3HM1 - chains A and B of the 4 polymer chains in the assembly; structure by X-ray diffraction, 2.33 A resolution.

== Chain A (and B) ==
Protein: Estrogen receptor
From: Homo sapiens
Notes: chain B of this document is another copy of the same molecule, construct and numbering; everything in this record applies to it too
UniProt: P03372 (ESR1_HUMAN); numbering as in UniProt (aligned over 298-550)
Chain sequence (253 residues; numbered 298 to 550; the number before each row is that of its first residue):
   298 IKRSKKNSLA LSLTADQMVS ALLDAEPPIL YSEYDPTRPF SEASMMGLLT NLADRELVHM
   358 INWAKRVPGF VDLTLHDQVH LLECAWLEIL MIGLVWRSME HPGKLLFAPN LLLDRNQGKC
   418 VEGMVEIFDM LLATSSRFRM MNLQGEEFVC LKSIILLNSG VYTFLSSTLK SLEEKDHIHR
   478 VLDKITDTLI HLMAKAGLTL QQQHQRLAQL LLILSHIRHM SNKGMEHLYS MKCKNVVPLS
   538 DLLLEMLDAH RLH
Disordered / not traced: 298-305, 462-469, 549-550 (chain B: 298-302, 463-471)
Differences from the reference sequence: engineered mutation Ser537 (Tyr in P03372)
Modified positions: Cys381 (s,s-(2-hydroxyethyl)thiocysteine; CME); Cys417 (s,s-(2-hydroxyethyl)thiocysteine; CME); Cys530 (s,s-(2-hydroxyethyl)thiocysteine; CME)
Residues lining bound ligands: Estrone (J3Z; (9beta,13alpha)-3-hydroxyestra-1,3,5(10)-trien-17-one): Met343, Leu346, Thr347, Ala350, Glu353, Leu384, Leu387, Met388, Leu391, Arg394, Phe404, Met421, Gly521, His524, Leu525, Met528

== How chain A and chain B interact ==
Pairs across the interface - 54 pairs, chain A then chain B:
  Cys381(A) with His516(B)
  Asp426(A) with Leu462(B)
  Leu429(A) with Leu462(B), hydrophobic
  Ala430(A) with Tyr459(B)
  Arg434(A) with Tyr459(B); His476(B), hydrogen bond
  Asn455(A) with Leu509(B), hydrogen bond (side chain-backbone); His513(B), hydrogen bond (backbone-side chain)
  Ser456(A) with His513(B), hydrogen bond (backbone-side chain)
  Tyr459(A) with Ala430(B); Arg434(B), hydrogen bond; Ile510(B); His513(B); His516(B)
  His476(A) with Arg434(B)
  Asp480(A) with Gln502(B); Gln506(B)
  Thr483(A) with His501(B); Ala505(B)
  Asp484(A) with His501(B), salt bridge; Gln502(B)
  Leu497(A) with Leu497(B), hydrophobic
  Gln498(A) with Asp484(B)
  His501(A) with Thr483(B); Asp484(B), salt bridge; Ile487(B); Leu497(B); His501(B); Leu504(B)
  Gln502(A) with Asp480(B); Asp484(B)
  Leu504(A) with His501(B)
  Ala505(A) with Thr483(B); Leu508(B), hydrophobic
  Gln506(A) with Asp480(B), hydrogen bond
  Leu508(A) with Ala505(B), hydrophobic; Leu509(B), hydrophobic
  Leu509(A) with Ile451(B), hydrophobic; Asn455(B); Leu508(B), hydrophobic
  Ile510(A) with Tyr459(B)
  Ser512(A) with Arg515(B), hydrogen bond
  His513(A) with Tyr459(B)
  Arg515(A) with Ser512(B), hydrogen bond; His513(B), hydrogen bond; His516(B)
  His516(A) with Arg515(B); Asn519(B), hydrogen bond
  Asn519(A) with His516(B), hydrogen bond; Asn519(B), hydrogen bond
  Lys520(A) with Arg548(B)
  Glu523(A) with Glu523(B)
  Cys530(A) with His550(B)
  His547(A) with Lys520(B), hydrogen bond (backbone-side chain)
Interface residues without a listed pair, chain A (37 interface residues in all): Glu385, Met427, Ile451, Gly457, Ile487, Leu511
Interface residues without a listed pair, chain B (33 interface residues in all): Met427, Thr460, Gln500, Leu511

== In short ==
Chain A and chain B form an interface of 37 and 33 residues respectively; the contacts include 13 hydrogen
bonds and 2 salt bridges. Polar contacts include Asp484(A)-His501(B), Arg434(A)-His476(B) and
Asn455(A)-Leu509(B). Chain A binds Estrone.
Chain A and chain B are both Estrogen receptor (Homo sapiens); the structure, Crystal structure of human
Estrogen Receptor Alpha Ligand-Binding Domain in complex with a Glucocorticoid Receptor Interacting ..., was
determined by X-ray diffraction.
